PDB entry 3QX8 | X-ray diffraction, 2.30 A resolution | chain A

[Chain A]
Molecule: Protein argonaute-2
Source organism: Homo sapiens
UniProtKB: Q9UKV8 (AGO2_HUMAN); numbering as in UniProt (aligned over 439-575)
Sequence (138 residues; numbered 438 to 575; the number before each row is that of its first residue):
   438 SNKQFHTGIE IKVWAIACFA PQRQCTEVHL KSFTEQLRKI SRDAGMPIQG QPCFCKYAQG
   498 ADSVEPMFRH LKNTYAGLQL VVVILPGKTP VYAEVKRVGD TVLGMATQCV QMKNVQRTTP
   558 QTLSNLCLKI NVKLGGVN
Disordered / not traced: 438-439, 573-575
Sequence notes: expression tag (438)
Swiss-Prot annotation at these positions:
  - natural variant: Gly-573 (G573S: In LESKRES)
  - mutagenesis: Phe-470 (F470V: No effect on miRNA-binding or target mRNA cleavage. Abrogates binding to the 7-methylguanosine cap of mRNA and prevents inhibition of translation. Abolishes interaction with TNRC6C ...), Phe-505 (F505V: No effect on miRNA-binding or target mRNA cleavage. Abrogates binding to the 7-methylguanosine cap of mRNA and prevents inhibition of translation and abolishes interaction with TNRC6C ...), Lys-533 (K533A: Impairs RNA cleavage), Gln-545 (Q545A: Impairs RNA cleavage), Lys-570 (K570A: Impairs RNA cleavage)
Small-molecule neighbours: mrna cap analog N7-methyl gpppg (GTG; 7-methyl-guanosine-5'-triphosphate-5'-guanosine): Leu-522, Gly-524, Lys-525, Thr-526, Tyr-529, Lys-533, Thr-544, Gln-545, Cys-546, Val-547, Gln-548, Lys-566, Lys-570
From the paper describing this entry:
  - binding site for mrna cap analog N7-methyl gpppg: Tyr-529, Lys-533, Lys-570

[Summary]
Ligands of chain A: mrna cap analog N7-methyl gpppg. Curated annotation (UniProt) lists 5 mutagenesis sites.
From the paper: a binding site for mrna cap analog N7-methyl gpppg at Tyr-529, Lys-533 and Lys-570.
Chain A is Protein argonaute-2 (Homo sapiens); the structure, Crystal structure of MID domain from hAGO2 in
complex with m7GpppG, was determined by X-ray diffraction (same publication as 3QX9).
